Entry 8VFF (X-ray diffraction, 1.69 A resolution); this record covers chains A and T of the 4 polymer chains in the assembly.

== Chain A ==
Name: DNA polymerase beta
From: Homo sapiens
Notes: EC 2.7.7.7, 4.2.99.-
UniProt: P06746 (DPOLB_HUMAN); residues 1-335 here = UniProt positions 1-335
Chain sequence (335 residues; each row starts with the number of its first residue):
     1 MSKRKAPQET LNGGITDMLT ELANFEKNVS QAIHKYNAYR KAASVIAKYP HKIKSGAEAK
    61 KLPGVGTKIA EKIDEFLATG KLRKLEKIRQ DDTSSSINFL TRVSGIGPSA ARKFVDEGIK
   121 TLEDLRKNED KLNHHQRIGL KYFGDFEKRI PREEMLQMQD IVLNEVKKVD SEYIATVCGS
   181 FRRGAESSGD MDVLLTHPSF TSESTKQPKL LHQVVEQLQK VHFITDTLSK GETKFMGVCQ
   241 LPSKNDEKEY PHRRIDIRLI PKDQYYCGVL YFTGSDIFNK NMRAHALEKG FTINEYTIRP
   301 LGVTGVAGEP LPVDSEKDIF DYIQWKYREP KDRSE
Unresolved in the structure: 1-6, 205-206
Bound ions: Na+ site 1: Lys60, Leu62, Val65 (shared with 1 residue of chain D); Na+ site 2: Thr101, Val103, Ile106 (shared with 1 residue of chain P)
Swiss-Prot annotation at these positions:
  - region: Arg183 to Asp192 (DNA-binding)
  - active site: Lys72 (Nucleophile)
  - binding site (K(+)): Lys60, Leu62, Val65, Thr101, Val103, Ile106
  - binding site (Na(+)): Lys60, Leu62, Val65, Thr101, Val103, Ile106
  - binding site (dATP): Arg149, Ser180, Arg183, Gly189, Asp190
  - binding site (dCTP): Arg149, Ser180, Arg183, Gly189, Asp190
  - binding site (dGTP): Arg149, Ser180, Arg183, Gly189, Asp190, Asp192
  - binding site (dTTP): Arg149, Ser180, Arg183, Gly189, Asp190
  - binding site (Mg(2+)): Asp190, Asp192, Asp256
  - modified residue: Lys72 (N6-acetyllysine), Arg83 (Omega-N-methylarginine), Arg152 (Omega-N-methylarginine)
  - cross-link (Glycyl lysine isopeptide (Lys-Gly)): Lys41 (interchain with G-Cter in ubiquitin), Lys61 (interchain with G-Cter in ubiquitin), Lys81 (interchain with G-Cter in ubiquitin)
  - natural variant: Leu22 (L22P: Found in a gastric cancer sample; uncertain significance), Tyr39 (Y39C: Found in a gastric cancer sample; uncertain significance), Gly118 (G118V: Decreased DNA-directed DNA polymerase activity), Arg137 (R137Q: Decreased function in base-excision repair), Arg149 (R149I: Decreased DNA-directed DNA polymerase activity), Asp160 (D160N: Found in a gastric cancer sample; uncertain significance), Cys239 (C239R: Found in a gastric cancer sample; uncertain significance), Lys289 (K289M: Found in a colon cancer sample; uncertain significance), Asn294 (N294D: Found in a gastric cancer sample; uncertain significance), Glu295 (E295K: Found in a gastric cancer sample; uncertain significance)
  - mutagenesis: Phe25 (F25W: No effect on 5'-dRP lyase activity. Decreased ssDNA binding), His34 (H34G: Decreased 5'-dRP lyase activity. Decreased ssDNA binding), Lys35 (K35A: Decreased 5'-dRP lyase activity. Decreased ssDNA binding. Loss of 5'-dRP lyase activity; when associated with A-68 and A-72. Decreased ssDNA binding; when associated with A-68 and A-72 ...), Tyr39 (Y39F: No effect on 5'-dRP lyase activity; Y39Q: Abolishes DNA polymerase and 5'-dRP lyase activity), Lys41 (K41R: Abolishes ubiquitination; when associated with R-61 and R-81), Lys60 (K60A: Decreased 5'-dRP lyase activity. Decreased ssDNA binding), Lys61 (K61R: Abolishes ubiquitination; when associated with R-41 and R-81), Lys68 (K68A: No effect on 5'-dRP lyase activity. Decreased ssDNA binding. Loss of 5'-dRP lyase activity; when associated with A-35 and A-72. Decreased ssDNA binding; when associated with A-35 and A-72 ...), Glu71 (E71Q: No effect on 5'-dRP lyase activity. No effect on structure shown by circular dichroism. No effect on ssDNA binding), Lys72 (K72A: Severely reduced 5'-dRP lyase activity. Does not affect ssDNA binding. Loss of 5'-dRP lyase activity; when associated with A-35 and A-68. Decreased ssDNA binding ...), Glu75 (E75A: Slightly decreased 5'-dRP lyase activity. Decreased ssDNA binding. No effect on structure shown by circular dichroism), Lys81 (K81R: Abolishes ubiquitination; when associated with R-41 and R-61), 5 further mutagenesis entries in UniProt

== Chain T ==
Molecule: 16-nt DNA strand
Sequence (16 nucleotides; each row starts with the number of its first residue):
     1 CCGACGACGC ATCAGC

== How chain A and chain T interact ==
Pairs across the interface (15; chain A residue first):
  His34(A) - DC5(T)  stacking on the base
  Asn133(A) - DT12(T)  phosphate contact
  His134(A) - DT12(T)  phosphate contact
  Ser229(A) - DC10(T)  phosphate contact
  Ser229(A) - DA11(T)  phosphate contact
  Lys230(A) - DC10(T)  hydrogen bond to the phosphate
  Lys230(A) - DA11(T)  hydrogen bond to the phosphate
  Gly231(A) - DC10(T)  phosphate contact
  Glu232(A) - DC10(T)  hydrogen bond to the phosphate
  Thr233(A) - DG9(T)  phosphate contact
  Thr233(A) - DC10(T)  hydrogen bond to the phosphate
  Lys234(A) - DG9(T)  phosphate contact
  Lys234(A) - DC10(T)  hydrogen bond to the phosphate
  Tyr271(A) - DG6(T)  hydrogen bond to the base
  Tyr296(A) - DC8(T)  sugar contact
Interface residues without a listed pair, chain A (12 interface residues in all): Leu228

== Overview ==
12 residues of chain A face 7 of chain T across their interface, with 6 hydrogen bonds and 1 aromatic stacking
contact. Polar pairs include Tyr271(A)-DG6(T), Lys230(A)-DC10(T) and Lys230(A)-DA11(T).
Chain A is DNA polymerase beta (Homo sapiens) and chain T is a 16-nt DNA strand; the structure, Binary DNA
Polymerase Beta bound to DNA containing primer terminal FapydG base-paired with a dA, was determined by X-ray
diffraction, deposited together with 8VF8, 8VF9, 8VFA, 8VFB, 8VFC, 8VFD and 5 further entries.
